Entry 7KZP (electron microscopy, 3.10 A resolution); this record covers chains G and S of the 14 polymer chains in the assembly.

[Chain G]
Protein: Fanconi anemia group G protein
Organism: Homo sapiens
UniProt: O15287 (FANCG_HUMAN); numbering as in UniProt (aligned over 1-622)
Amino-acid sequence (641 residues; row label = number of the first residue in the row; numbers below 1 keep their minus sign (Met-18 is residue -18)):
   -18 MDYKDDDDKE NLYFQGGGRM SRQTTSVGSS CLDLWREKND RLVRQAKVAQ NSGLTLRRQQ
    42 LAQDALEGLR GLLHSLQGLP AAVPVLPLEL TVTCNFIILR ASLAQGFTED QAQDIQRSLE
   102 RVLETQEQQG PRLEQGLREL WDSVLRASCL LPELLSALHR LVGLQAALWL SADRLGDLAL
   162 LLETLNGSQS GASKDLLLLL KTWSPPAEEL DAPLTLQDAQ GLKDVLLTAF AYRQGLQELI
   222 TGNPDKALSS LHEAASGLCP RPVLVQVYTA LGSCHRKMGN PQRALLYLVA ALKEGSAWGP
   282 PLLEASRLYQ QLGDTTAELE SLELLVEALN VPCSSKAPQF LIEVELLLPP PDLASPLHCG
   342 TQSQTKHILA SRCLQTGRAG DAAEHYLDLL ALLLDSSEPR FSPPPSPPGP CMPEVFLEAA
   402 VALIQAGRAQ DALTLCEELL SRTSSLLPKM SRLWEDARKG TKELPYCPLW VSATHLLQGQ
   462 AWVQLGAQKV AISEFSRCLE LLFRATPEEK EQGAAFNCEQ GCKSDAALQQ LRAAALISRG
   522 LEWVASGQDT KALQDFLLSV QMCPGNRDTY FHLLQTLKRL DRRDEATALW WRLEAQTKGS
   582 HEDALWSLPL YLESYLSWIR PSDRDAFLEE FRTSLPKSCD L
Disordered / not traced: -18 to 11, 109-114, 314-317, 438-443, 579-585, 612-622
Sequence notes: initiating methionine (-18); expression tag (-17 to 0)
Ion coordination: Zn2+: Cys392, Glu395, Cys499, Cys503
Curated features (UniProtKB/Swiss-Prot):
  - modified residue: Ser7 (Phosphoserine)
  - natural variant: Leu71 (L71P: In FANCG), Ala607 (A607T: In a colorectal cancer sample)
  - mutagenesis: Ser7 (S7A: Loss of BRCA2-, FANCD2- and XRCC3-binding. No effect on complex formation with FANCA and FANCF), Ser383 (S383A: No effect on BRCA2-, FANCA-, FANCF-, nor XRCC3-binding), Ser387 (S387A: No effect on BRCA2-, FANCA-, FANCF-, nor XRCC3-binding), Gly546 (G546R: No effect on HES1-, nor FANCA-binding)

[Chain S]
Protein: Fanconi anemia group A protein
Organism: Homo sapiens
UniProt: O15360 (FANCA_HUMAN); residues 1-1455 here = UniProt positions 1-1455
Amino-acid sequence (1477 residues; row label = number of the first residue in the row):
     1 MSDSWVPNSA SGQDPGGRRR AWAELLAGRV KREKYNPERA QKLKESAVRL LRSHQDLNAL
    61 LLEVEGPLCK KLSLSKVIDC DSSEAYANHS SSFIGSALQD QASRLGVPVG ILSAGMVASS
   121 VGQICTAPAE TSHPVLLTVE QRKKLSSLLE FAQYLLAHSM FSRLSFCQEL WKIQSSLLLE
   181 AVWHLHVQGI VSLQELLESH PDMHAVGSWL FRNLCCLCEQ MEASCQHADV ARAMLSDFVQ
   241 MFVLRGFQKN SDLRRTVEPE KMPQVTVDVL QRMLIFALDA LAAGVQEESS THKIVRCWFG
   301 VFSGHTLGSV ISTDPLKRFF SHTLTQILTH SPVLKASDAV QMQREWSFAR THPLLTSLYR
   361 RLFVMLSAEE LVGHLQEVLE TQEVHWQRVL SFVSALVVCF PEAQQLLEDW VARLMAQAFE
   421 SCQLDSMVTA FLVVRQAALE GPSAFLSYAD WFKASFGSTR GYHGCSKKAL VFLFTFLSEL
   481 VPFESPRYLQ VHILHPPLVP GKYRSLLTDY ISLAKTRLAD LKVSIENMGL YEDLSSAGDI
   541 TEPHSQALQD VEKAIMVFEH TGNIPVTVME ASIFRRPYYV SHFLPALLTP RVLPKVPDSR
   601 VAFIESLKRA DKIPPSLYST YCQACSAAEE KPEDAALGVR AEPNSAEEPL GQLTAALGEL
   661 RASMTDPSQR DVISAQVAVI SERLRAVLGH NEDDSSVEIS KIQLSINTPR LEPREHMAVD
   721 LLLTSFCQNL MAASSVAPPE RQGPWAALFV RTMCGRVLPA VLTRLCQLLR HQGPSLSAPH
   781 VLGLAALAVH LGESRSALPE VDVGPPAPGA GLPVPALFDS LLTCRTRDSL FFCLKFCTAA
   841 ISYSLCKFSS QSRDTLCSCL SPGLIKKFQF LMFRLFSEAR QPLSEEDVAS LSWRPLHLPS
   901 ADWQRAALSL WTHRTFREVL KEEDVHLTYQ DWLHLELEIQ PEADALSDTE RQDFHQWAIH
   961 EHFLPESSAS GGCDGDLQAA CTILVNALMD FHQSSRSYDH SENSDLVFGG RTGNEDIISR
  1021 LQEMVADLEL QQDLIVPLGH TPSQEHFLFE IFRRRLQALT SGWSVAASLQ RQRELLMYKR
  1081 ILLRLPSSVL CGSSFQAEQP ITARCEQFFH LVNSEMRNFC SHGGALTQDI TAHFFRGLLN
  1141 ACLRSRDPSL MVDFILAKCQ TKCPLILTSA LVWWPSLEPV LLCRWRRHCQ SPLPRELQKL
  1201 QEGRQFASDF LSPEAASPAP NPDWLSAAAL HFAIQQVREE NIRKQLKKLD CEREELLVFL
  1261 FFFSLMGLLS SHLTSNSTTD LPKAFHVCAA ILECLEKRKI SWLALFQLTE SDLRLGRLLL
  1321 RVAPDQHTRL LPFAFYSLLS YFHEDAAIRE EAFLHVAVDM YLKLVQLFVA GDTSTVSPPA
  1381 GRSLELKGQG NPVELITKAR LFLLQLIPRC PKKSFSHVAE LLADRGDCDP EVSAALQSRQ
  1441 QAAPDADLSQ EPHLFAAAKL VDEDLYFQSD YKDDDDK
Disordered / not traced: 1-18, 64-90, 126-138, 247-264, 440-445, 498-502, 525-541, 628-647, 691-708, 806-812, 883-896, 1034-1042, 1370-1390, 1444-1477
Sequence notes: expression tag (1456-1477)
Curated features (UniProtKB/Swiss-Prot):
  - motif: Arg18 to Lys34 (Nuclear localization signal)
  - modified residue: Ser1449 (Phosphoserine)
  - natural variant: Asn8 (N8K: In FANCA), Ala181 (A181V: In FANCA), Leu210 (L210R: In FANCA), Leu244 (L244F: In FANCA), Asp252 (D252G: In FANCA), Arg435 (R435C: In FANCA), His492 (H492R: In FANCA), Asp598 (D598N: In FANCA), Leu660 (L660P: In FANCA), Leu817 (L817P: In FANCA), Tyr843 (Y843D: In FANCA), Leu845 (L845P: In FANCA), 20 further natural variant entries in UniProt
From the paper describing this entry:
  - disease-associated variants - R951W: abolished growth in response to mitomycin C (MMC) (citing earlier work)
  - disease-associated variants - R951W: abolished catalytic activity on FANCD2 ubiquitination (citing earlier work)
  - disease-associated variants - L845P, E936G, R1055L, R1055W: decreased growth in response to MMC (citing earlier work)

[Chain G / chain S interface]
Pairs across the interface (43):
  Tyr249(G) - Phe93(S)
  Asn261(G) - Glu63(S)  hydrogen bond
  Pro262(G) - Glu63(S)
  Gln263(G) - His54(S)
  Gln263(G) - Gln55(S)
  Gln263(G) - Asp56(S)  hydrogen bond (side chain-backbone)
  Gln263(G) - Leu60(S)
  Arg264(G) - Glu63(S)  hydrogen bond (side chain-backbone)
  Leu266(G) - Leu51(S)  hydrophobic
  Leu267(G) - Gln55(S)
  Leu267(G) - Phe93(S)  hydrophobic
  Leu267(G) - Ile94(S)  hydrophobic
  Tyr268(G) - Phe93(S)  hydrophobic
  Val270(G) - Leu51(S)  hydrophobic
  Ala271(G) - Phe93(S)  hydrophobic
  Leu273(G) - Lys44(S)  hydrogen bond (backbone-side chain)
  Leu273(G) - Leu51(S)  hydrophobic
  Lys274(G) - Lys44(S)  hydrogen bond (backbone-side chain)
  Lys274(G) - Arg52(S)
  Lys274(G) - Asp100(S)  salt bridge
  Gly276(G) - Lys44(S)  hydrogen bond (backbone-side chain)
  Tyr290(G) - Leu51(S)
  Tyr290(G) - His54(S)
  Asp295(G) - His54(S)  salt bridge
  Ala298(G) - His54(S)
  Leu305(G) - Leu43(S)  hydrophobic
  Leu305(G) - Ser46(S)
  Leu305(G) - Ala47(S)  hydrophobic
  Leu305(G) - Leu50(S)  hydrophobic
  Glu308(G) - Leu43(S)
  Ala309(G) - Leu43(S)
  Asn311(G) - Glu33(S)  hydrogen bond (side chain-backbone)
  Glu365(G) - Arg29(S)  hydrogen bond (backbone-side chain)
  Leu368(G) - Arg29(S)
  Asp369(G) - Arg29(S)  salt bridge
  Ala372(G) - Arg29(S)
  Ala372(G) - Val30(S)  hydrophobic
  Leu375(G) - Trp22(S)  hydrophobic
  Phe397(G) - Trp22(S)  hydrophobic
  Thr415(G) - Leu25(S)
  Leu416(G) - Trp22(S)  hydrophobic
  Glu419(G) - Trp22(S)
  Arg423(G) - Trp22(S)
Also at the interface, not in a pair above, chain G (40 interface residues in all): Leu269, Trp279, Leu283, Ala286, Glu301, Ser302, Pro313, Leu371, Arg409, Asp412
Also at the interface, not in a pair above, chain S (28 interface residues in all): Arg19, Ala21, Leu26, Lys34, Arg39, Ala40, Val48, Ala97

[Summary]
40 residues of chain G and 28 residues of chain S are in contact, with 8 hydrogen bonds and 3 salt bridges.
Among the polar pairs are Lys274(G)-Asp100(S), Asp295(G)-His54(S) and Asp369(G)-Arg29(S). The paper reports
that L845P, E936G and R1055L of chain S, among others, reduce growth in response to MMC; R951W of chain S
abolishes growth in response to mitomycin C (MMC).
Chain G is Fanconi anemia group G protein and chain S is Fanconi anemia group A protein, both from Homo
sapiens; the structure, Structure of the human Fanconi anaemia Core complex, was determined by electron
microscopy together with 7KZQ, 7KZR, 7KZS, 7KZT and 7KZV from the same study.
